PDB entry 1RE4 | X-ray diffraction, 2.70 A resolution | chains B and C of the 3 polymer chains in the assembly

# Chain B
Molecule: Fibrinogen beta chain
Organism: Homo sapiens
Notes: fragment: Fragment D of BbetaD398A fibrinogen beta chain
Reference sequence: P02675 (FIBB_HUMAN); residues 149-461 here correspond to UniProt positions 179-491 (UniProt number = residue number + 30)
Sequence (313 residues; row label = number of the first residue in the row):
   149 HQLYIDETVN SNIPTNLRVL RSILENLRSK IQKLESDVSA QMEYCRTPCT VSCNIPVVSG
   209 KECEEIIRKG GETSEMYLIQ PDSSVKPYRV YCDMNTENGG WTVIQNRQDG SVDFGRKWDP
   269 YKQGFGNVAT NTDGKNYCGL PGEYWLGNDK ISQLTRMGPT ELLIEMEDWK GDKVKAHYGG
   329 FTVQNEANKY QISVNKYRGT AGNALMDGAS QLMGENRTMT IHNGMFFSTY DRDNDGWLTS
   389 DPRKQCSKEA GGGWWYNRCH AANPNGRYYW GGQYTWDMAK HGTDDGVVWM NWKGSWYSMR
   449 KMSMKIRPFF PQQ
Unresolved in the structure: 149-153, 460-461
Sequence notes: engineered mutation A398 (Asp428 in P02675)
Disulfide bonds: C201-C286, C211-C240, C394-C407
Covalent attachments: N-acetylglucosamine (NAG) linked to N364
Metal / ion sites: Ca2+ site 1: D261, G263 (shared with E132(C) of chain C); Ca2+ site 2: D381, D383, W385
Swiss-Prot annotation at these positions:
  - glycosylation: N364 (N-linked (GlcNAc...) asparagine)

# Chain C
Molecule: Fibrinogen gamma chain
Organism: Homo sapiens
Notes: fragment: Fragment D of fibrinogen gamma chain
Reference sequence: P02679 (FIBG_HUMAN); residues 96-406 here correspond to UniProt positions 122-432 (UniProt number = residue number + 26)
Sequence (311 residues; numbered 96 to 406; the number before each row is that of its first residue):
    96 YEASILTHDS SIRYLQEIYN SNNQKIVNLK EKVAQLEAQC QEPCKDTVQI HDITGKDCQD
   156 IANKGAKQSG LYFIKPLKAN QQFLVYCEID GSGNGWTVFQ KRLDGSVDFK KNWIQYKEGF
   216 GHLSPTGTTE FWLGNEKIHL ISTQSAIPYA LRVELEDWNG RTSTADYAMF KVGPEADKYR
   276 LTYAYFAGGD AGDAFDGFDF GDDPSDKFFT SHNGMQFSTW DNDNDKFEGN CAEQDGSGWW
   336 MNKCHAGHLN GVYYQGGTYS KASTPNGYDN GIIWATWKTR WYSMKKTTMK IIPFNRLTIG
   396 EGQQHHLGGA K
Unresolved in the structure: 394-406
Disulfide bonds: C153-C182, C326-C339
Metal / ion sites: Ca2+ site 1: E132 (shared with D261(B), G263(B) of chain B); Ca2+ site 2: D318, D320, F322, G324
Swiss-Prot annotation at these positions:
  - region: T374 to E396 (Gamma-chain polymerization, binding amino end of another fibrin alpha chain), G397 to K406 (Platelet aggregation and Staphylococcus clumping)
  - binding site (Ca(2+)): D318, D320, F322, G324
  - glycosylation: N308 (N-linked (GlcNAc...) asparagine)
  - cross-link: Q398 (Isoglutamyl lysine isopeptide (Gln-Lys) (interchain with K-432)), K406 (Isoglutamyl lysine isopeptide (Lys-Gln) (interchain with Q-424))

# Interface between chain B and chain C
Disulfides between the chains: C197(B)-C139(C)
Contacting residue pairs (84; chain B residue first):
  N158(B) with I100(C); H103(C)
  S159(B) with E97(C)
  I161(B) with H103(C)
  P162(B) with E97(C)
  L165(B) with S106(C); L110(C)
  L168(B) with L110(C), hydrophobic
  R169(B) with Y109(C); L110(C)
  L172(B) with L110(C); I113(C), hydrophobic; Y114(C), hydrophobic; N117(C)
  E173(B) with Y109(C); I113(C)
  L175(B) with N117(C)
  R176(B) with N117(C), hydrogen bond (backbone-side chain)
  I179(B) with N117(C); I121(C), hydrophobic
  L182(B) with L124(C), hydrophobic
  E183(B) with L124(C)
  S187(B) with K127(C)
  Q189(B) with L131(C)
  M190(B) with Q130(C); L131(C), hydrophobic; Q134(C)
  C193(B) with Q134(C), hydrogen bond (backbone-side chain); C135(C), hydrogen bond
  C197(B) with C139(C), disulfide; K140(C), hydrogen bond (backbone-backbone)
  T198(B) with C139(C); K140(C)
  V199(B) with K140(C), hydrogen bond (backbone-backbone); D141(C); T142(C), hydrogen bond (backbone-backbone)
  S200(B) with D141(C); T142(C), hydrogen bond; V143(C)
  C201(B) with D141(C), hydrogen bond (backbone-side chain); V143(C)
  N202(B) with V143(C); H217(C); L218(C); S219(C); P220(C); T224(C)
  I203(B) with I145(C), hydrophobic; L179(C), hydrophobic; H217(C); L218(C), hydrogen bond (backbone-backbone)
  P204(B) with G216(C); H217(C)
  V205(B) with G214(C); F215(C); G216(C), hydrogen bond (backbone-backbone); L218(C), hydrophobic; F226(C), hydrophobic; W227(C); L228(C); K232(C)
  V206(B) with G214(C)
  K217(B) with I209(C); E213(C)
  G218(B) with Q210(C), hydrogen bond (backbone-side chain)
  E220(B) with Q210(C)
  E223(B) with H217(C), salt bridge
  L226(B) with F168(C), hydrophobic
  Q228(B) with Q176(C); Q177(C), hydrogen bond
  D230(B) with Q176(C)
  S231(B) with Q176(C), hydrogen bond (backbone-side chain)
  P235(B) with F168(C), hydrophobic; Q177(C)
  R237(B) with D141(C), salt bridge; V143(C)
  D261(B) with E132(C); Q136(C)
  R264(B) with Q136(C), hydrogen bond (side chain-backbone)
  G274(B) with P138(C)
  N275(B) with P138(C); C139(C), hydrogen bond (side chain-backbone)
  N284(B) with T224(C)
  Y285(B) with H217(C)
Interface residues without a listed pair, chain B (47 interface residues in all): R166, V186, R216
Interface residues without a listed pair, chain C (49 interface residues in all): I107, K120, V128, Q144, L166

# Overview
Chain B and chain C form an interface of 47 and 49 residues respectively; the contacts include 1 disulfide
bond, 15 hydrogen bonds and 2 salt bridges. Polar contacts include E223(B)-H217(C), R237(B)-D141(C) and
R176(B)-N117(C). Covalently linked N-acetylglucosamine: at N364(B).
Here chain B is Fibrinogen beta chain and chain C is Fibrinogen gamma chain, both from Homo sapiens. Entry
1RE4 (Crystal Structure of Fragment D of BbetaD398A Fibrinogen) was determined by X-ray diffraction together
with 1RE3 from the same study.
